Entry 7CTR (X-ray diffraction, 1.20 A resolution); this record covers chain A.

== Chain A ==
Protein: Alpha/beta hydrolase family protein
Source organism: Saccharomonospora viridis
Notes: EC 3.1.1.74
UniProtKB: W0TJ64 (W0TJ64_9PSEU); numbering as in UniProt (aligned over 47-304)
Amino-acid sequence (263 residues; numbered 45 to 307; the number before each row is that of its first residue):
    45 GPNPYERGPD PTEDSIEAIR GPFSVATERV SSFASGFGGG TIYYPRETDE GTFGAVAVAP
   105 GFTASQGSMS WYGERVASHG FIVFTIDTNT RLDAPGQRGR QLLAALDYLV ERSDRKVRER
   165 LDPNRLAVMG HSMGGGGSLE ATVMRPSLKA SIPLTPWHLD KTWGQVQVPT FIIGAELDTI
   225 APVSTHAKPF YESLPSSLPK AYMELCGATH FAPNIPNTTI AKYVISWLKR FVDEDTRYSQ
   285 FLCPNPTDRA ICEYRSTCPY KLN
Disordered / not traced: 45, 305-307
Cystine bridges: C250-C296, C287-C302
Differences from the reference sequence: expression tag (45-46, 305-307); engineered mutation H123 (Gln in W0TJ64), A138 (Gln in W0TJ64), H202 (Asn in W0TJ64), P226 (Ser in W0TJ64), S228 (Arg in W0TJ64), C250 (Asp in W0TJ64), C296 (Glu in W0TJ64)
Residues lining bound ligands: 1,4-diethylene dioxide (DIO): G52, P53, P66, F67, E91, E94

== Overview ==
Chain A binds 1,4-diethylene dioxide.
Chain A is Alpha/beta hydrolase family protein (Saccharomonospora viridis); the structure, Closed form of
PET-degrading cutinase Cut190 with thermostability-improving mutations of
S226P/R228S/Q138A/D250C-E296C/Q123H/N202H, was determined by X-ray diffraction together with 7CTS from the
same study.
